Entry 6TRS (X-ray diffraction, 2.68 A resolution); this record covers chain A.

== Chain A ==
Molecule: RNA polymerase II transcription factor B subunit 2
Source organism: Chaetomium thermophilum (strain DSM 1495 / CBS 144.50 / IMI 039719)
Reference sequence: G0S965 (G0S965_CHATD); the construct has insertions or renumbered stretches relative to UniProt, so the offset changes along the chain: 121-320 = UniProt 121-320; 331-496 = UniProt 349-514
Sequence (420 residues; each row starts with the number of its first residue; note: 10 numbers in that range are skipped by the numbering (no residue carries them; nothing is unmodelled there); a row labelled like 320A-320Z holds insertion residues (320A, then the next letters in order)):
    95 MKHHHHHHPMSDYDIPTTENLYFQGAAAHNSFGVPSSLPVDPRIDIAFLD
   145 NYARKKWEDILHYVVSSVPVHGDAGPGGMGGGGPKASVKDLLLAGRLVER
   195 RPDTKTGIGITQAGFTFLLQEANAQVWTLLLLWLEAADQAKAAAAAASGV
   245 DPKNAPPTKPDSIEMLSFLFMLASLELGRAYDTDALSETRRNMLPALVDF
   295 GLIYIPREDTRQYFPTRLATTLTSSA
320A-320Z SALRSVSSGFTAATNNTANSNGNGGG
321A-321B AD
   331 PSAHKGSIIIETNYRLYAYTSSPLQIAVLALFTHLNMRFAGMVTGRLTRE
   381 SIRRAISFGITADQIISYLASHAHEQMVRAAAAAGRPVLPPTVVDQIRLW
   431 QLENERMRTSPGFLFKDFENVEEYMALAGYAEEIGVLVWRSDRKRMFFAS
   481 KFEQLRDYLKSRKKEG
Unresolved in the structure: 95-108, 166-175, 239-253, 320A-320Z, 321A-321B, 436-496
Sequence notes: initiating methionine (95); expression tag (96-120); conflict Ser320T (Asp340 in G0S965), Asn320U (Ala341 in G0S965), Gly320V (Ser342 in G0S965), Asn320W (Ser343 in G0S965), Gly320X (Leu344 in G0S965)
Reported in the primary citation:
  - mutagenesis - E341K: decreased catalytic activity on ctXPB
  - mutagenesis - E341K/R345E, Y347A, F369K, M372E: decreased catalytic activity
  - mutagenesis - R368L: unchanged catalytic activity
  - conformationally variable residues (side-chain flip): Arg368
  - mutagenesis - R345E, R368L: unchanged binding to ctXPB NTE
  - mutagenesis - E341K: decreased binding to full length ctXPB
  - mutagenesis - E341K: increased catalytic activity on dsDNA
  - mutagenesis - R345E: unchanged catalytic activity on ctXPB

== Overview ==
From the paper: E341K/R345E, Y347A and F369K, among others, reduce catalytic activity; conformational
variability at Arg368; 7 substitutions were tested in all.
Chain A is RNA polymerase II transcription factor B subunit 2 (Chaetomium thermophilum (strain DSM 1495 / CBS
144.50 / IMI 039719)); the structure, Crystal structure of TFIIH subunit p52 in complex with p8, was
determined by X-ray diffraction together with 6TRU from the same study.
